4M42 - chains A and P of the 3 polymer chains in the assembly; structure by X-ray diffraction, 2.04 A resolution.

# Chain A
Molecule: DNA polymerase
Source organism: Enterobacteria phage RB69
Notes: EC 2.7.7.7
UniProt: Q38087 (DPOL_BPR69); residues 1-903 here = UniProt positions 1-903
Sequence (903 residues; row label = number of the first residue in the row):
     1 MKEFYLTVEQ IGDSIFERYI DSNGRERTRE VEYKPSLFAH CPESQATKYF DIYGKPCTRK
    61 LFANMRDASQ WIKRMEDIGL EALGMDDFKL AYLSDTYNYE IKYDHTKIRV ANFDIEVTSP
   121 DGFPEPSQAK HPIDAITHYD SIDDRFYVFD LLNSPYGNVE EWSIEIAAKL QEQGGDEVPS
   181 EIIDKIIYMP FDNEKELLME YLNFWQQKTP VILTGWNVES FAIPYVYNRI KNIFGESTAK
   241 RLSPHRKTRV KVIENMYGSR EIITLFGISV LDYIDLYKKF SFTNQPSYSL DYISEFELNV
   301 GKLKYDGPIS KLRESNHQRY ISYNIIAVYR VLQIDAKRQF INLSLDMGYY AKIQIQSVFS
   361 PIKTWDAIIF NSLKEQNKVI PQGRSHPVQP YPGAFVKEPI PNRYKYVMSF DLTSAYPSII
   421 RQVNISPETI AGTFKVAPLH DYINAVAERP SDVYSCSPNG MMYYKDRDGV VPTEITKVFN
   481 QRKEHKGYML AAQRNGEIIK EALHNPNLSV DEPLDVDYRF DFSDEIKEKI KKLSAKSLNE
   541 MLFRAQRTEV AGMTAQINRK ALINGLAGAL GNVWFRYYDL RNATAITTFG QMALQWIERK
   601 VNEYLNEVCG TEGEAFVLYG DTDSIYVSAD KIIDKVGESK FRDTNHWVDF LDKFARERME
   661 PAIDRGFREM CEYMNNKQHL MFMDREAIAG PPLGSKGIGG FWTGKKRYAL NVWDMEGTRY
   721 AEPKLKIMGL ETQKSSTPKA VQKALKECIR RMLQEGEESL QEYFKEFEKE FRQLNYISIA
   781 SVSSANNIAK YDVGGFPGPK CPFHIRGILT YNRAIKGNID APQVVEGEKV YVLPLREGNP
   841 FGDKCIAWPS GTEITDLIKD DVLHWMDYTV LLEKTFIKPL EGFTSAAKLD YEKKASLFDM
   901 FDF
Differences from the reference sequence: engineered mutation Ala222 (Asp in Q38087), Ala327 (Asp in Q38087), Ala415 (Leu in Q38087), Ala561 (Leu in Q38087), Gly565 (Ser in Q38087), Ala567 (Tyr in Q38087)
UniProt features mapped onto this chain:
  - region: Thr248 to Thr264 (Beta hairpin), Lys705 to Tyr708 (Binding of DNA in B-conformation), Leu897 to Phe903 (Interaction with the polymerase clamp)
  - binding site (Mg(2+)): Asp114, Glu116, Asp411, Leu412, Asp623
  - binding site (substrate): Ser414, Tyr416, Arg482, Lys560
  - site: Asp621 (Optimization of metal coordination by the polymerase active site), Lys706 (Optimization of metal coordination by the polymerase active site), Asp714 (Essential for viral replication)
  - mutagenesis: Asp621 (D621A: Drastic decrease in the efficiency of incorporation of dGMP), Lys706 (K706A: Almost complete loss of polymerase activity), Asp714 (D714A: Complete loss of viral replication)
Ion coordination: Ca2+ site 1 near Glu116 (its only coordinating residue here); Ca2+ site 2: Asp411, Leu412, Asp623 (together with ATP); Ca2+ site 3: Asn505, Asn507, Lys531; Ca2+ site 4: Asp623 (together with ATP); Ca2+ site 5 near Glu716 (its only coordinating residue here)
Ligand contacts: ATP (adenosine-5'-triphosphate): Asp411, Leu412, Thr413, Ser414, Ala415, Tyr416, Pro417, Arg482, Lys486, Lys560, Asn564, Thr622, Asp623

# Chain P
Molecule: DNA primer
Sequence (13 nucleotides; numbered 103 to 115; the number before each row is that of its first residue):
   103 GCGGACTGCG TAC

# How chain A and chain P interact
Contacting residue pairs (19):
  Asn284(A) with DG112(P), phosphate contact; DT113(P), hydrogen bond to the phosphate
  Asp621(A) with DC115(P), phosphate contact
  Thr622(A) with DC115(P), sugar contact
  Tyr626(A) with DC115(P), phosphate contact
  Lys706(A) with DA114(P), hydrogen bond to the base
  Tyr708(A) with DC115(P), hydrogen bond to the phosphate
  Met728(A) with DA114(P), sugar contact; DC115(P), phosphate contact
  Gly729(A) with DA114(P), hydrogen bond to the phosphate
  Gln733(A) with DT113(P), phosphate contact; DA114(P), phosphate contact
  Lys734(A) with DT113(P), phosphate contact
  Ser735(A) with DG112(P), phosphate contact; DT113(P), hydrogen bond to the phosphate
  Ser783(A) with DG112(P), phosphate contact
  Ser784(A) with DG112(P), hydrogen bond to the phosphate
  Asn786(A) with DC111(P), phosphate contact
  His804(A) with DC111(P), salt bridge to the phosphate
Interface residues without a listed pair, chain A (19 interface residues in all): Asp623, Ile727, Ser736, Val782

# Summary
19 residues of chain A face 5 of chain P across their interface, with 6 hydrogen bonds and 1 salt bridge.
Among the polar pairs are Lys706(A)-DA114(P), Asn284(A)-DT113(P) and Tyr708(A)-DC115(P). Ligands of chain A:
ATP.
Chain A is DNA polymerase (Enterobacteria phage RB69) and chain P is DNA primer; the structure, RB69 DNA
polymerase ternary complex with dG/dT at position n-4 of primer/tempLate duplex, was determined by X-ray
diffraction, deposited together with 4M3R, 4M3T, 4M3U, 4M3W, 4M3X, 4M3Y and 3 further entries.
